5J4A - chains A and B; structure by X-ray diffraction, 2.00 A resolution.

# Chain A
Name: tRNA nuclease CdiA
Source organism: Burkholderia pseudomallei
Notes: EC 3.1.-.-
Reference sequence: H9T8G6 (CDIA9_BURPE); residues 157-316 here correspond to UniProt positions 1148-1307 (UniProt number = residue number + 991)
Sequence (161 residues; row label = number of the first residue in the row):
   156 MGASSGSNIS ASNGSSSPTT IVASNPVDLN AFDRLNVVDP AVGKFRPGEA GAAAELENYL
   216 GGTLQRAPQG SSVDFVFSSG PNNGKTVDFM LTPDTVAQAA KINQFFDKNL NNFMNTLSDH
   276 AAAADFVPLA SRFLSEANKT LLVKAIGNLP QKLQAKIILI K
Disordered / not traced: 156-200
Sequence notes: initiating methionine (156); engineered mutation Ala-285 (Asp1276 in H9T8G6)
UniProt features mapped onto this chain:
  - active site: Glu-204, Asp-229, Asp-243, His-275
Reported in the primary citation:
  - catalytic residues: Glu-204, Asp-229, Asp-243, His-275
  - mutagenesis - E204A, D229A, D243A, H275A: abolished catalytic activity
  - mutagenesis - D285A: abolished catalytic activity (citing earlier work)

# Chain B
Name: Immunity protein CdiI
Source organism: Burkholderia pseudomallei
Reference sequence: H9T8G7 (CDII9_BURPE); residue numbers follow UniProt; this construct covers 1-109
Sequence (120 residues; each row starts with the number of its first residue; numbering starts at 0):
     0 KMAGSIVISK EVRVPVSTSQ FDYLVSRIGD QFHSSDMWIK DEVYLPMEEG GMSFISTESL
    60 NSSGLSIFLA TVMRARAASQ AEESFPLYEN VWNQLVEKLR QDARLGVSGN TSLEHHHHHH
Disordered / not traced: 0-1, 106-119
Sequence notes: expression tag (0, 110-119)

# Chain A / chain B interface
Contacting residue pairs (44):
  Glu-204(A) with Ala-2(B); Thr-17(B), hydrogen bond
  Gln-224(A) with Leu-86(B); Tyr-87(B)
  Gly-225(A) with Gln-19(B); Leu-86(B)
  Ser-226(A) with Ser-16(B), hydrogen bond (backbone-side chain); Gln-19(B), hydrogen bond (backbone-side chain)
  Ser-227(A) with Ser-16(B)
  Val-228(A) with Ser-16(B)
  Asp-229(A) with Ala-2(B); Ser-16(B); Thr-17(B), hydrogen bond (side chain-backbone)
  Asp-243(A) with Ala-2(B)
  Phe-244(A) with Ala-2(B)
  Met-245(A) with Ala-2(B)
  Gln-253(A) with Gly-50(B), hydrogen bond (side chain-backbone)
  Lys-256(A) with Glu-47(B), hydrogen bond (side chain-backbone); Glu-48(B); Gly-49(B); Gly-50(B)
  Ile-257(A) with Gly-49(B), hydrogen bond (backbone-backbone); Gly-50(B); Met-51(B), hydrophobic
  Phe-260(A) with Glu-48(B)
  Lys-263(A) with Leu-44(B); Glu-48(B), salt bridge
  Asn-264(A) with Pro-45(B); Met-51(B); Phe-53(B)
  Asn-267(A) with Val-6(B); Phe-53(B); Glu-57(B), hydrogen bond
  Phe-268(A) with Phe-53(B), hydrophobic
  Asn-270(A) with Lys-9(B); Arg-12(B)
  Thr-271(A) with Gly-3(B); Ser-4(B), hydrogen bond
  Asp-274(A) with Arg-12(B), salt bridge; Pro-14(B)
  His-275(A) with Ala-2(B), hydrogen bond (side chain-backbone); Gly-3(B), hydrogen bond (side chain-backbone); Pro-14(B); Val-15(B), hydrogen bond (side chain-backbone)
Other interface residues (no listed pair), chain A (25 interface residues in all): Arg-221, Leu-246, Asn-266
Other interface residues (no listed pair), chain B (24 interface residues in all): Ser-55, Ser-83
Interface features reported in the paper:
  - residue pairs: Glu-204(A)/Thr-17(B), Gly-225(A)/Gln-19(B), Ser-226(A)/Ser-16(B), Asp-229(A)/Thr-17(B), Asp-229(A)/Ala-2(B), Gln-253(A)/Gly-50(B), Lys-263(A)/Glu-48(B), Asn-267(A)/Glu-57(B), Asn-270(A)/Lys-9(B), Thr-271(A)/Ser-4(B), Asp-274(A)/Arg-12(B), His-275(A)/Gly-3(B)

# Summary
The interface between chain A and chain B involves 25 residues on one side and 24 on the other, with 12
hydrogen bonds and 2 salt bridges. Polar pairs include Lys-263(A)/Glu-48(B), Asp-274(A)/Arg-12(B) and
Glu-204(A)/Thr-17(B). The paper describes contacts between Glu-204(A) and Thr-17(B), Gly-225(A) and Gln-19(B)
and Ser-226(A) and Ser-16(B) among others. The paper reports catalytic residues Glu-204(A), Asp-229(A) and
Asp-243(A) among others; E204A, D229A and D243A of chain A, among others, abolish catalytic activity; 5
substitutions were tested in all.
Chain A is tRNA nuclease CdiA and chain B is Immunity protein CdiI, both from Burkholderia pseudomallei; the
structure, CdiA-CT toxin from Burkholderia pseudomallei E479 in complex with cognate CdiI immunity protein,
was determined by X-ray diffraction.
